PDB entry 5G0R | X-ray diffraction, 1.25 A resolution | chains A and F of the 6 polymer chains in the assembly

[Chain A]
Name: Methyl-coenzyme M reductase I subunit alpha
From: Methanothermobacter marburgensis
Notes: EC 2.8.4.1
UniProt: P11558 (MCRA_METTM); residue numbers follow UniProt; this construct covers 1-550
Chain sequence (550 residues; numbered 1 to 550; the number before each row is that of its first residue):
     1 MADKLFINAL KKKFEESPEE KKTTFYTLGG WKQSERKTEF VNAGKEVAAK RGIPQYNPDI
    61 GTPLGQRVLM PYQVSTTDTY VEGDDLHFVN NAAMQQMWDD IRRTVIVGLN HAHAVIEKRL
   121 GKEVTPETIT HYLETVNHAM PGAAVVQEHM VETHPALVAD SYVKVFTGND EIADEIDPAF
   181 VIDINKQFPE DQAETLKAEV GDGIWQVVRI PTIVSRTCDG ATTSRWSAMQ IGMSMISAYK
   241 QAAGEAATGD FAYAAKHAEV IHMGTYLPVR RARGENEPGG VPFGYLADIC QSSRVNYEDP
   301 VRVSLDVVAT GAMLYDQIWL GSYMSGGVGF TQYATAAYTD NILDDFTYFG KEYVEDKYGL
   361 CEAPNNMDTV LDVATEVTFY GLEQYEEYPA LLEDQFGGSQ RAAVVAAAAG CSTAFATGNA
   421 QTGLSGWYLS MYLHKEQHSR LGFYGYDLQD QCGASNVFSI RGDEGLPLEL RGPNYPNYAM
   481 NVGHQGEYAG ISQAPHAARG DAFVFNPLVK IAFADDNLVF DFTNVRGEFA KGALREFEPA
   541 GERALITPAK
Not modelled in the structure: 1
Modified residues: His-257 (n1-methylated histidine; MHS); Arg-271 (5-methyl-arginine; AGM); Gln-400 (2-methyl-glutamine; MGN); Gly-445 (thioglycin; GL3); Asp-450 (didehydroaspartate; DYA); Cys-452 (s-methylcysteine; SMC)
Ion coordination: Mg2+: Lys-11, Phe-14; Na+: Ile-60, Thr-62; factor 430 Ni near Gln-147 (its only coordinating residue here); K+: Ser-215, Arg-216, Cys-218 (shared with 3 residues of chain D)
Small-molecule neighbours:
  - factor 430 (F43), molecule 1: Ala-143, Ala-144, Val-145, Val-146, Gln-147, Met-150, Val-151, Met-229, Gln-230, Met-233, Ile-236, Ala-243, Gly-244
  - factor 430 (F43), molecule 2: Gly-326, Gly-327, Val-328, Gly-329, Phe-330, Thr-331, Gln-332, Tyr-333, Phe-396, Gly-397, Gln-400, Gly-442, Phe-443
  - Coenzyme B (TP7), molecule 1: Arg-225, Lys-256, His-257
  - Coenzyme B (TP7), molecule 2: Arg-270, Arg-271, Leu-320, Met-324, Ser-325, Phe-330, Phe-443, Ala-479, Met-480, Asn-481, Val-482
UniProt features mapped onto this chain:
  - binding site (coenzyme F430): Gln-147
  - binding site (coenzyme B): Arg-225, Lys-256, His-257, Arg-270
  - binding site (coenzyme M): Tyr-333, Tyr-444
  - modified residue: His-257 (Pros-methylhistidine), Arg-271 (5-methylarginine), Gly-445 (1-thioglycine), Cys-452 (S-methylcysteine)

[Chain F]
Name: Methyl-coenzyme M reductase I subunit gamma
From: Methanothermobacter marburgensis
Notes: EC 2.8.4.1
UniProt: P11562 (MCRG_METTM); residues 1-249 here = UniProt positions 1-249
Chain sequence (249 residues; numbered 1 to 249; the number before each row is that of its first residue):
     1 MAQYYPGTTK VAQNRRNFCN PEYELEKLRE ISDEDVVKIL GHRAPGEEYP SVHPPLEEMD
    61 EPEDAIREMV EPIDGAKAGD RVRYIQFTDS MYFAPAQPYV RSRAYLCRYR GADAGTLSGR
   121 QIIETRERDL EKISKELLET EFFDPARSGV RGKSVHGHSL RLDEDGMMFD MLRRQIYNKD
   181 TGRVEMVKNQ IGDELDEPVD LGEPLDEETL MEKTTIYRVD GEAYRDDVEA VEIMQRIHVL
   241 RSQGGFNLE
Not modelled in the structure: 1
Ion coordination: Mg2+ near Glu-30 (its only coordinating residue here)
Small-molecule neighbours: factor 430 (F43): Leu-117, Ser-118, Gly-119, Arg-120, Lys-153, Ser-154, Val-155, His-156, Gly-157, His-158
UniProt features mapped onto this chain:
  - binding site (coenzyme M): Arg-120

[Chain A / chain F interface]
Residue-residue contacts - 23 pairs, chain A then chain F:
  Lys-118(A) / Arg-81(F)  hydrogen bond (backbone-side chain)
  Arg-119(A) / Arg-81(F)
  Leu-120(A) / Arg-81(F)
  Val-146(A) / Ser-154(F)  hydrogen bond (backbone-side chain)
  Val-146(A) / Met-171(F)
  Gln-147(A) / Met-171(F)
  Glu-148(A) / His-156(F)
  Glu-148(A) / Phe-169(F)
  Glu-148(A) / Met-171(F)
  Lys-240(A) / Ile-191(F)
  Lys-240(A) / Asp-193(F)  salt bridge
  Gln-241(A) / Ile-191(F)
  Ala-242(A) / Tyr-84(F)  hydrophobic
  Ala-242(A) / Gly-152(F)
  Ala-242(A) / Ile-191(F)  hydrophobic
  Ala-243(A) / Arg-120(F)  hydrogen bond (backbone-side chain)
  Ala-243(A) / Gly-152(F)  hydrogen bond (backbone-backbone)
  Ala-243(A) / Lys-153(F)
  Gly-244(A) / Arg-120(F)  hydrogen bond (backbone-side chain)
  Glu-245(A) / Arg-83(F)  salt bridge
  Glu-245(A) / Tyr-84(F)
  Glu-245(A) / Glu-124(F)
  Ala-246(A) / Glu-124(F)  hydrogen bond (backbone-side chain)
Also at the interface, not in a pair above, chain A (15 interface residues in all): Glu-117, Gly-121
Also at the interface, not in a pair above, chain F (14 interface residues in all): Ile-122

[Summary]
15 residues of chain A face 14 of chain F across their interface; the contacts include 6 hydrogen bonds and 2
salt bridges. Polar pairs include Lys-240(A)/Asp-193(F), Glu-245(A)/Arg-83(F) and Lys-118(A)/Arg-81(F). One
factor 430 molecule is bound between chain A and chain F.
Chain A is Methyl-coenzyme M reductase I subunit alpha and chain F is Methyl-coenzyme M reductase I subunit
gamma, both from Methanothermobacter marburgensis; the structure, Methyl-coenzyme M reductase I from
methanothermobacter marburgensis exposed to 3-nitrooxypropanol, was determined by X-ray diffraction.
